7YRY - chains B and F of the 8 polymer chains in the assembly; structure by electron microscopy, 3.00 A resolution.

== Chain B ==
Protein: ATP synthase subunit alpha
Source organism: Acinetobacter baumannii AB5075
Notes: EC 7.1.2.2
Reference sequence: A3M142 (ATPA_ACIBT); numbering as in UniProt (aligned over 1-514)
Chain sequence (514 residues; numbered 1 to 514; the number before each row is that of its first residue):
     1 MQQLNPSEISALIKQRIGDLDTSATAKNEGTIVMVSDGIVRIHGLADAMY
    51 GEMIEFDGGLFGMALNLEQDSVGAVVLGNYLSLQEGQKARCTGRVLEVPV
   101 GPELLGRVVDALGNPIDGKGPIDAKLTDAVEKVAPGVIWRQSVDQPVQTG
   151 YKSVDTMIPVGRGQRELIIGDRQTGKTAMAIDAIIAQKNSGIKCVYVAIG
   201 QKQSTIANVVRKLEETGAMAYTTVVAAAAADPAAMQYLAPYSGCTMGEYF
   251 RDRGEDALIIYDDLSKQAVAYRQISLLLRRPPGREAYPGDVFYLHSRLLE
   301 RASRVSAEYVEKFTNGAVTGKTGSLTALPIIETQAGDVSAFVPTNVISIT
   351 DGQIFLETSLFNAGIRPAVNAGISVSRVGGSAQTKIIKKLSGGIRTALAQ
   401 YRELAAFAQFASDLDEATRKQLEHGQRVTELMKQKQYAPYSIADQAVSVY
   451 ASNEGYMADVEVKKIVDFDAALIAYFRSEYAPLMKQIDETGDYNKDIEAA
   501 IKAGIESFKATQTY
Disordered / not traced: 1-25
Small-molecule neighbours: ATP (adenosine-5'-triphosphate): Asp171, Arg172, Gln173, Thr174, Gly175, Lys176, Thr177, Ala178, Phe361, Arg366, Gln434, Lys435, Gln436
UniProt features mapped onto this chain:
  - binding site (ATP): Gly170 to Thr177
  - site: Ser374 (Required for activity)

== Chain F ==
Protein: ATP synthase subunit beta
Source organism: Acinetobacter baumannii AB5075
Reference sequence: A3M144 (ATPB_ACIBT); numbering as in UniProt (aligned over 2-464)
Chain sequence (470 residues; numbered -5 to 464; the number before each row is that of its first residue; numbers below 1 keep their minus sign (Met-5 is residue -5)):
    -5 MHHHHHHSSGRIIQIIGAVIDVEFERTSVPKIYDALQVDGTETTLEVQQQ
    45 LGDGVVRTIAMGSTEGLKRGLTVTSTNAPISVPVGTATLGRIMDVLGRPI
    95 DEAGPVATEERLPIHRQAPSYAEQAASTDLLETGIKVIDLLCPFAKGGKV
   145 GLFGGAGVGKTVNMMELINNIAKAHSGLSVFAGVGERTREGNDFYHEMKD
   195 SNVLDKVAMVYGQMNEPPGNRLRVALTGLTMAEYFRDEKDENGKGRDVLL
   245 FVDNIYRYTLAGTEVSALLGRMPSAVGYQPTLAEEMGVLQERITSTKSGS
   295 ITSIQAVYVPADDLTDPSPATTFAHLDATVVLSRDIASSGIYPAIDPLDS
   345 TSRQLDPLVVGQEHYEIARAVQNVLQRYKELKDIIAILGMDELAEEDKLV
   395 VYRARKIQRFFSQPFHVAEVFTGAPGKLVPLKETIRGFKGLLAGEYDHIP
   445 EQAFYMVGGIDEVIAKAEKL
Disordered / not traced: -5 to 1
Sequence notes: initiating methionine (-5); expression tag (-4 to 1)
UniProt features mapped onto this chain:
  - binding site (ATP): Gly148 to Thr155

== Chain B / chain F interface ==
Residue-residue contacts (41; chain B residue first):
  Gly44(B) with Arg63(F)
  Leu45(B) with Arg63(F), hydrogen bond (backbone-side chain)
  Asp47(B) with Lys62(F)
  Ala48(B) with Lys62(F)
  Met49(B) with Gly60(F); Leu61(F)
  Tyr50(B) with Thr58(F); Glu59(F); Gly60(F); Leu61(F), hydrogen bond (backbone-backbone)
  Leu67(B) with Gln8(F); Ile9(F), hydrogen bond (backbone-backbone)
  Glu68(B) with Ile10(F); Arg63(F), hydrogen bond (backbone-side chain)
  Gln69(B) with Ile7(F); Gln8(F)
  Ser71(B) with Arg63(F)
  Val72(B) with Arg63(F)
  Glu131(B) with Glu59(F)
  Val137(B) with Thr182(F); Asn186(F), hydrogen bond (backbone-side chain)
  Ile138(B) with Tyr189(F), hydrophobic
  Arg140(B) with Thr182(F); Asn186(F)
  Pro281(B) with Ala261(F)
  Gly289(B) with Glu258(F)
  Tyr293(B) with Asn209(F); Glu210(F)
  Ser296(B) with Met208(F)
  Arg297(B) with Asn209(F)
  Glu300(B) with Thr182(F); Met208(F); Asn209(F)
  Ser348(B) with Arg181(F), hydrogen bond (backbone-side chain); Met208(F)
  Ile349(B) with Arg181(F), hydrogen bond (backbone-side chain)
  Thr350(B) with Arg181(F), hydrogen bond (backbone-side chain)
  Asp351(B) with Arg181(F), salt bridge; Arg183(F), salt bridge
  Arg377(B) with Arg181(F)
  Val378(B) with Arg183(F)
Interface residues without a listed pair, chain B (35 interface residues in all): Ala46, Asn66, Gly136, Trp139, Arg165, Arg280, Asp290, Phe292
Interface residues without a listed pair, chain F (29 interface residues in all): Gly11, Ser57, Ile94, Asp95, Glu96, Glu184, Gly185, Pro211, Leu262

== Overview ==
Chain B and chain F form an interface of 35 and 29 residues respectively, with 8 hydrogen bonds and 2 salt
bridges. Polar contacts include Asp351(B)-Arg181(F), Asp351(B)-Arg183(F) and Leu45(B)-Arg63(F). Ligands of
chain B: ATP.
Here chain B is ATP synthase subunit alpha and chain F is ATP synthase subunit beta, both from Acinetobacter
baumannii AB5075. Entry 7YRY (F1-ATPase of Acinetobacter baumannii) was determined by electron microscopy.
